PDB entry 6DUR | X-ray diffraction, 1.80 A resolution | chains A and B

# Chain A (and B)
Protein: Tyrosine phenol-lyase
From: Citrobacter freundii
Notes: EC 4.1.99.2; chain B of this document is another copy of the same molecule, construct and numbering; everything in this record applies to it too
UniProtKB: P31013 (TPL_CITFR); numbering as in UniProt (aligned over 2-456)
Sequence (455 residues; numbered 2 to 456; the number before each row is that of its first residue):
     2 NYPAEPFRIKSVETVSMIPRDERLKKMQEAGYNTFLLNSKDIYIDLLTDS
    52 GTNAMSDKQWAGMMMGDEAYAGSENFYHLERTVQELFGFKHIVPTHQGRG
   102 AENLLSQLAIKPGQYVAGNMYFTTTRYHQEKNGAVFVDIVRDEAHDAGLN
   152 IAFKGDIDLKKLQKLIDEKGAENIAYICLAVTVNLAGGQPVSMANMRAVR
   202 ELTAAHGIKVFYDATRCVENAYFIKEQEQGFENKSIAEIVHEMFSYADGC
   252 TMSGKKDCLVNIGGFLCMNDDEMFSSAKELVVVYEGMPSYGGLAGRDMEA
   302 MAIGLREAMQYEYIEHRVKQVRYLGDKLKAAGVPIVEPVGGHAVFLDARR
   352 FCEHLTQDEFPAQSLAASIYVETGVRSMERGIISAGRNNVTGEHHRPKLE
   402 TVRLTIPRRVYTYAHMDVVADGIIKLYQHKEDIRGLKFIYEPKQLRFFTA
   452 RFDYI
Unresolved in the structure: 392-394 (chain B: fully traced)
Construct notes: conflict Ala205 (Glu in P31013)
Metal / ion sites: K+ site 1: Gly52, Asn262 (shared with Glu69(B) of chain B); K+ site 2: Glu69 (shared with Gly52(B), Asn262(B) of chain B)
Residues lining bound ligands:
  - 3,6,9,12,15,18-hexaoxaicosane-1,20-diol (P33): Asn2, Tyr3, Pro4, Ala5, Tyr324, Tyr414, Ala415, Asp418
  - P71 ((2E)-2-{[(Z)-{3-hydroxy-2-methyl-5-[(phosphonooxy)methyl]pyridin-4(1H)-ylidene}methyl]imino}-3-phenylpropanoic acid): Phe36, Thr49, Ser51, Gln98, Gly99, Arg100, Glu103, Phe123, Thr125, Thr126, Asn185, Asp214, Thr216, Arg217, Ser254, Lys256, Lys257, Met379, Arg381, Arg404, Phe448, Phe449
From the paper describing this entry:
  - conformationally variable residues (domain motion, side-chain flip): Val13 to Ile45, Met288, Asp348 to Arg377, Glu380 to Arg404, Ile425 to Ile456
  - binding site for P71: Arg100, Phe123, Lys257
  - contacts within the chain: Ser51-Lys257 (hydrogen bond), Ser254-Lys257
  - binding site for the ligand P70: Lys257
  - catalytic residues: Lys257 (proposed by the authors, not directly observed)
  - catalytic residues: Tyr71 (citing earlier work)

# How chain A and chain B interact
Residue-residue contacts - 105 pairs, chain A then chain B:
  Phe36(A) with Ala72(B)
  Leu38(A) with Ala72(B); Gly73(B)
  Asn39(A) with Gly73(B); Tyr78(B), hydrogen bond
  Ser40(A) with Asp68(B), hydrogen bond; Ala70(B); Ala72(B); Gly73(B), hydrogen bond (backbone-backbone); Ser74(B)
  Lys41(A) with Glu75(B)
  Asp46(A) with Ala70(B)
  Thr49(A) with Tyr71(B)
  Ser51(A) with Tyr71(B)
  Gly52(A) with Glu69(B)
  Thr53(A) with Glu69(B)
  Met56(A) with Arg297(B)
  Trp61(A) with Met64(B); Met65(B), hydrophobic
  Met64(A) with Trp61(B); Arg297(B)
  Met65(A) with Trp61(B), hydrophobic; Met65(B), hydrophobic
  Asp68(A) with Ser40(B), hydrogen bond
  Glu69(A) with Gly52(B); Thr53(B); Asn262(B)
  Ala70(A) with Ser40(B); Asp46(B); Arg377(B)
  Tyr71(A) with Leu48(B), hydrophobic; Thr49(B); Ser51(B); Arg100(B), hydrogen bond
  Ala72(A) with Phe36(B), hydrophobic; Arg377(B), hydrogen bond (backbone-side chain)
  Gly73(A) with Leu38(B); Asn39(B); Ser40(B), hydrogen bond (backbone-backbone)
  Glu75(A) with Lys41(B)
  Tyr78(A) with Asn39(B), hydrogen bond
  His97(A) with His97(B); Tyr285(B); Glu286(B), salt bridge; Gly293(B)
  Gln98(A) with Glu286(B), hydrogen bond (side chain-backbone); Tyr291(B), hydrogen bond; Gly293(B)
  Arg100(A) with Tyr71(B), hydrogen bond; Val283(B), hydrogen bond (side chain-backbone); Val284(B); Tyr285(B); Gly287(B); Tyr291(B)
  Asn104(A) with Tyr285(B)
  Tyr128(A) with Val284(B), hydrophobic
  His129(A) with Val284(B), hydrogen bond (side chain-backbone)
  Lys132(A) with Tyr285(B), hydrogen bond
  Lys256(A) with Tyr291(B), hydrogen bond
  Asn262(A) with Glu69(B); Arg297(B), hydrogen bond
  Ile263(A) with Gly293(B)
  Glu273(A) with Lys444(B), salt bridge
  Ser276(A) with Gln445(B)
  Lys279(A) with Leu446(B)
  Glu280(A) with Gln445(B)
  Val283(A) with Arg100(B), hydrogen bond (backbone-side chain); Leu446(B), hydrophobic
  Val284(A) with Arg100(B); Tyr128(B), hydrophobic; His129(B), hydrogen bond (backbone-side chain)
  Tyr285(A) with His97(B); Arg100(B); Asn104(B); Lys132(B), hydrogen bond
  Glu286(A) with His97(B), salt bridge; Gln98(B), hydrogen bond (backbone-side chain)
  Gly287(A) with Arg100(B)
  Met288(A) with Phe449(B), hydrophobic
  Pro289(A) with Phe449(B), hydrophobic
  Ser290(A) with Phe449(B)
  Tyr291(A) with Gln98(B), hydrogen bond; Arg100(B); Lys256(B), hydrogen bond
  Gly293(A) with His97(B); Gln98(B); Ile263(B)
  Leu294(A) with Ile263(B)
  Arg297(A) with Met56(B); Met64(B); Asn262(B), hydrogen bond; Asp298(B), salt bridge
  Asp298(A) with Arg297(B), salt bridge
  Arg377(A) with Ala70(B); Ala72(B), hydrogen bond (side chain-backbone)
  Pro443(A) with Glu280(B)
  Gln445(A) with Ser276(B); Glu280(B)
  Leu446(A) with Lys279(B); Glu280(B); Val283(B), hydrophobic
  Phe449(A) with Val283(B), hydrophobic; Met288(B), hydrophobic; Pro289(B), hydrophobic; Ser290(B)
Interface residues without a listed pair, chain A (62 interface residues in all): Leu48, Ser74, Thr125, Ser277, Ala295, Tyr441, Phe448, Thr450
Interface residues without a listed pair, chain B (61 interface residues in all): Gly101, Thr125, Ser277, Leu294, Ala295, Phe448, Thr450

# Overview
Chain A and chain B form an interface of 62 and 61 residues respectively, with 24 hydrogen bonds and 5 salt
bridges. Polar pairs include His97(A)-Glu286(B), Glu273(A)-Lys444(B) and Arg297(A)-Asp298(B). Chain A binds
compound P71 and 3,6,9,12,15,18-hexaoxaicosane-1,20-diol. The paper reports catalytic residues Lys257(A) and
Tyr71(A); a binding site for P71 at Arg100(A), Phe123(A) and Lys257(A).
Chain A and chain B are both Tyrosine phenol-lyase (Citrobacter freundii); the structure, Citrobacter freundii
tyrosine phenol-lyase complexed with L-phenylalanine, was determined by X-ray diffraction, deposited together
with 6DVX, 6DXV, 6DYT, 6DZ5 and 6ECG.
